PDB entry 7L7Q | electron microscopy, 3.70 A resolution | chains H and I of the 3 polymer chains in the assembly

# Chain H
Molecule: Inner kinetochore subunit MCM16
Source organism: Saccharomyces cerevisiae
UniProt: Q12262 (CENPH_YEAST); numbering as in UniProt (aligned over 1-181)
Sequence (184 residues; numbered -2 to 181; the number before each row is that of its first residue; numbers below 1 keep their minus sign (Ser-2 is residue -2)):
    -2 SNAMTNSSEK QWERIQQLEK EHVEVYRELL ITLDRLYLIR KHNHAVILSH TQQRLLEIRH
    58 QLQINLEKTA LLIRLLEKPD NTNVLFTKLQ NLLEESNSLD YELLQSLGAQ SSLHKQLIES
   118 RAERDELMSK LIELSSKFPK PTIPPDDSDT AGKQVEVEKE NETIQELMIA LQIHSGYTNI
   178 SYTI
Disordered / not traced: -2 to 2, 136-181
Sequence notes: expression tag (-2 to 0)

# Chain I
Molecule: Inner kinetochore subunit CTF3
Source organism: Saccharomyces cerevisiae
UniProt: Q12748 (CENPI_YEAST); residue numbers follow UniProt; this construct covers 1-733
Sequence (736 residues; each row starts with the number of its first residue; numbers below 1 keep their minus sign (Ser-2 is residue -2)):
    -2 SNAMSLILDD IILSLTNANE RTPPQALKTT LSLLYEKSKQ YGLSSPQLQA LVRLLCETSI
    58 IDTVTKVYIV ENCFLPDGYL TKELLLEIIN HLGTPTVFSR YRIQTPPVLQ SALCKWLVHV
   118 YFLFPVHSER EHNISSSIWL HLWQFSFLQK WITPLVIWQA TTPVDVKPWK LSIIKRCAMH
   178 PGYRDAPGSA TLILQRFQCL VGASSQITES IITINCNRKT LKSHRNLKLD AHFLSILKRI
   238 LSRAHPANFP ADTVQNTIDM YLSEIHQLGA DSIYPLRLQS LPEYVPSDST VSLWDVTSLE
   298 QLAQNWPQLH IPNDVDYMMK PSLNSNVLLP RKVMSRDSLK HLYSSIILIK NSRDESSSPY
   358 EWCIWQLKRC FAHQIETPQE VIPIIISVSS MDNKLSSRII QTFCNLKYLK LDELTLKKVC
   418 GGILPLWKPE LISGTREFFV KFMASIFMWS TRDGHDNNCT FSETCFYVLQ MITNWVLDDK
   478 LIALGLTLLH DMQSLLTLDK IFNNATSNRF STMAFISSLD ILTQLSKQTK SDYAIQYLIV
   538 GPDIMNKVFS SDDPLLLSAA CRYLVATKNK LMQYPSTNKF VRMQNQYIMD LTNYLYRNKV
   598 LSSKSLFGVS PDFFKQILEN LYIPTADFKN AKFFTITGIP ALSYICIIIL RRLETAENTK
   658 IKFTSGIINE ETFNNFFRVH HDEIGQHGWI KGVNNIHDLR VKILMHLSNT ANPYRDIAAF
   718 LFTYLKSLSK YSVQNS
Disordered / not traced: -2 to 288, 319-331, 729-733
Sequence notes: expression tag (-2 to 0)
Curated features (UniProtKB/Swiss-Prot):
  - modified residue: Ser2 (N-acetylserine)
From the paper describing this entry:
  - mutagenesis - R594A/K596A: abolished binding to Ulp2-KIM

# How chain H and chain I interact
Residue-residue contacts (88):
  Val20(H) - Ala502(I)  hydrophobic
  Arg24(H) - Asp496(I)  salt bridge
  Arg24(H) - Asn500(I)  hydrogen bond
  His47(H) - Asp540(I)  salt bridge
  Arg51(H) - Ser491(I)
  Arg51(H) - Thr494(I)  hydrogen bond (side chain-backbone)
  Arg51(H) - Leu495(I)
  Arg51(H) - Asp540(I)  salt bridge
  Arg51(H) - Lys544(I)
  Glu54(H) - Asp496(I)
  Ile55(H) - Asn543(I)
  Ile55(H) - Phe604(I)
  Arg56(H) - Val606(I)
  Arg56(H) - Phe610(I)
  Gln58(H) - Phe499(I)  hydrogen bond (side chain-backbone)
  Gln58(H) - Asn500(I)
  Gln58(H) - Asn501(I)  hydrogen bond (backbone-side chain)
  Gln58(H) - Ser547(I)
  Leu59(H) - Leu603(I)  hydrophobic
  Leu59(H) - Phe604(I)  hydrophobic
  Leu59(H) - Val606(I)  hydrophobic
  Leu59(H) - Phe611(I)  hydrophobic
  Gln60(H) - Phe610(I)
  Ile61(H) - Asn501(I)
  Asn62(H) - Tyr591(I)  hydrogen bond
  Asn62(H) - Pro637(I)
  Leu63(H) - Phe611(I)  hydrophobic
  Leu63(H) - Leu618(I)
  Leu63(H) - Phe630(I)  hydrophobic
  Leu63(H) - Phe631(I)  hydrophobic
  Lys65(H) - Asp549(I)  salt bridge
  Lys65(H) - Pro637(I)
  Thr66(H) - Phe630(I)
  Thr66(H) - Gly635(I)  hydrogen bond (side chain-backbone)
  Ala67(H) - Leu618(I)  hydrophobic
  Leu69(H) - Ile664(I)
  Ile70(H) - Lys629(I)
  Ile70(H) - Phe630(I)  hydrophobic
  Ile70(H) - Asn666(I)
  Arg71(H) - Tyr619(I)  hydrogen bond (side chain-backbone)
  Leu73(H) - Ser662(I)  hydrogen bond (backbone-side chain)
  Leu73(H) - Gly663(I)
  Leu73(H) - Ile664(I)  hydrophobic
  Glu74(H) - Ser662(I)  hydrogen bond (backbone-side chain)
  Glu74(H) - Asn666(I)  hydrogen bond
  Glu74(H) - Thr669(I)
  Pro76(H) - Ser662(I)
  Leu90(H) - Tyr641(I)
  Glu91(H) - Tyr641(I)
  Asn94(H) - Pro551(I)
  Asn94(H) - Tyr641(I)
  Asn94(H) - Ile642(I)
  Asn94(H) - Tyr711(I)  hydrogen bond
  Asp97(H) - Arg506(I)  salt bridge
  Asp97(H) - Leu552(I)
  Asp97(H) - Pro710(I)
  Asp97(H) - Tyr711(I)  hydrogen bond
  Tyr98(H) - Ala708(I)
  Tyr98(H) - Pro710(I)
  Leu100(H) - Arg506(I)
  Leu100(H) - Met510(I)  hydrophobic
  Leu101(H) - Arg559(I)
  Leu101(H) - Pro710(I)  hydrophobic
  Leu104(H) - Met510(I)  hydrophobic
  Leu104(H) - Ser514(I)
  Leu104(H) - Asp517(I)
  His111(H) - Gln467(I)
  His111(H) - Thr470(I)  hydrogen bond
  Leu114(H) - Met388(I)
  Ile115(H) - Leu423(I)  hydrophobic
  Ile115(H) - Leu474(I)  hydrophobic
  Ser117(H) - Met388(I)
  Arg118(H) - Ser387(I)  hydrogen bond (side chain-backbone)
  Arg118(H) - Met388(I)
  Arg118(H) - Asp389(I)
  Arg118(H) - Asn390(I)
  Arg118(H) - Leu423(I)
  Arg121(H) - Ser342(I)
  Arg121(H) - Met388(I)
  Met125(H) - Ser342(I)
  Met125(H) - Ile346(I)  hydrophobic
  Leu128(H) - Ile346(I)  hydrophobic
  Ile129(H) - Leu345(I)
  Ile129(H) - Ile346(I)
  Ser132(H) - Trp303(I)
  Ser132(H) - Ile346(I)
  Phe135(H) - Trp303(I)
  Phe135(H) - Pro304(I)  hydrophobic
Interface residues without a listed pair, chain H (46 interface residues in all): Leu52, Glu64, Lys75, Gln87, Gln107
Interface residues without a listed pair, chain I (70 interface residues in all): Asn348, Ser386, Pro422, Asn471, Ile513, Ile541, Gly605, Ile614, Ile620, Pro621, Arg648, Thr661, Glu668, Asn709

# In short
46 residues of chain H face 70 of chain I across their interface, with 14 hydrogen bonds and 5 salt bridges.
Among the polar pairs are Arg24(H)-Asp496(I), His47(H)-Asp540(I) and Arg51(H)-Asp540(I). The paper reports
that R594A/K596A of chain I abolish binding to Ulp2-KIM.
Here chain H is Inner kinetochore subunit MCM16 and chain I is Inner kinetochore subunit CTF3, both from
Saccharomyces cerevisiae. Entry 7L7Q (Ctf3c with Ulp2-KIM) was determined by electron microscopy.
